PDB entry 6ZP0 | electron microscopy, 3.00 A resolution | chains B and C of the 3 polymer chains in the assembly

== Chain B (and C) ==
Molecule: Spike glycoprotein
Source organism: Severe acute respiratory syndrome coronavirus 2
Notes: engineered mutation(s): Single Arg S1/S2 Cleavage site; chain C of this document is another copy of the same molecule, construct and numbering; everything in this record applies to it too
UniProt: P0DTC2 (SPIKE_SARS2); residue numbers follow UniProt; this construct covers 14-680, 685-1211
Sequence (1247 residues; row label = number of the first residue in the row; note: 4 numbers in that range are skipped by the numbering (no residue carries them; nothing is unmodelled there)):
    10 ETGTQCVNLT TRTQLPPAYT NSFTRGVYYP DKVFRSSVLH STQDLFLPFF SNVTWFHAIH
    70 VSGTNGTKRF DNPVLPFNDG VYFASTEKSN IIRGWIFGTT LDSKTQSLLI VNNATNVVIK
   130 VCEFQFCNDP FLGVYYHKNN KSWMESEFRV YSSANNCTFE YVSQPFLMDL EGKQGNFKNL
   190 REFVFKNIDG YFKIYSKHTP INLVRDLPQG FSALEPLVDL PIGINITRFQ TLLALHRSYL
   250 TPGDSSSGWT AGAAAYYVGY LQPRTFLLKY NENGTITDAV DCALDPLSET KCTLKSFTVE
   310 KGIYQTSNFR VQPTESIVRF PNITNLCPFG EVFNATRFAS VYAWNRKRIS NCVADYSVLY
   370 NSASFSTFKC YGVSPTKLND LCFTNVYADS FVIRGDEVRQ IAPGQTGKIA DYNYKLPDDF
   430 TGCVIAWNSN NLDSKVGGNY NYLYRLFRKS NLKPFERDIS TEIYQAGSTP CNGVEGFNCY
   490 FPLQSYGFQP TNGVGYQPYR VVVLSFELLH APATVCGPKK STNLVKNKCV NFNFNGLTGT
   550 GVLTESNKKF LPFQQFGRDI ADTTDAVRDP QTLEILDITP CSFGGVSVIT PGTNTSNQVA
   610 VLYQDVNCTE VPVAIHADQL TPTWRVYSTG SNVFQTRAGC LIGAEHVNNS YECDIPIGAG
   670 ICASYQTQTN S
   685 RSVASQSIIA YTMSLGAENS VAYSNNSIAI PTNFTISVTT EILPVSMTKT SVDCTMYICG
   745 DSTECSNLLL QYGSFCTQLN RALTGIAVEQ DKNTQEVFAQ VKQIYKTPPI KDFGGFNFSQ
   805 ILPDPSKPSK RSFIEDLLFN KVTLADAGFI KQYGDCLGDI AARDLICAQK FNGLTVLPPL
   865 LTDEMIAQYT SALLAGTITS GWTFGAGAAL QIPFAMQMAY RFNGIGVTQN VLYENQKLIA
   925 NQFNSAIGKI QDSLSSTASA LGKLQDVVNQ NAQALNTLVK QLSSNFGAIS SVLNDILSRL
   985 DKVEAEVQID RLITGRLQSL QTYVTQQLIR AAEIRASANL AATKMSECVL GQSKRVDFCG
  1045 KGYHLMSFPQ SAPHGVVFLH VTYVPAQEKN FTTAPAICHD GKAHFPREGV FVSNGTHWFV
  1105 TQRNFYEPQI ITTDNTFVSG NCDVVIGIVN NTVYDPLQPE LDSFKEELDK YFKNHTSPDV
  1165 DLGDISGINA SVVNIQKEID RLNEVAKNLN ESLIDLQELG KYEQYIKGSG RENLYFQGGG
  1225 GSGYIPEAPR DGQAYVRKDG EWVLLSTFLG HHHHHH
Disordered / not traced: 10-26, 70-79, 144-152, 246-259, 621-640, 677-680, 685-688, 828-853, 1148-1260
Construct notes: expression tag (10-13, 1212-1260)
Disulfide bonds: Cys-131/Cys-166, Cys-291/Cys-301, Cys-336/Cys-361, Cys-379/Cys-432, Cys-391/Cys-525, Cys-480/Cys-488, Cys-538/Cys-590, Cys-617/Cys-649, Cys-662/Cys-671, Cys-738/Cys-760, Cys-743/Cys-749, Cys-1032/Cys-1043, Cys-1082/Cys-1126
Glycans and other covalent adducts: N-acetylglucosamine (NAG) linked to Asn-61, Asn-122, Asn-165, Asn-234, Asn-282, Asn-331, Asn-343, Asn-603, Asn-616, Asn-657, Asn-709, Asn-717, Asn-801, Asn-1074, Asn-1098, Asn-1134
Ligand contacts: N-acetylglucosamine (NAG; 2-acetamido-2-deoxy-beta-D-glucopyranose): Arg-457, Ser-459, Asn-460, Lys-462
Swiss-Prot annotation at these positions:
  - region: Asn-280 to Cys-301 (Putative superantigen), Arg-403 to Asp-405 (Integrin-binding motif), Asn-448 to Phe-456 (Immunodominant HLA epitope recognized by the CD8+), Ser-816 to Tyr-837 (Fusion peptide 1), Lys-835 to Phe-855 (Fusion peptide 2), Asp-1163 to Glu-1202 (Heptad repeat 2)
  - site (Cleavage): Arg-685, Ser-686, Arg-815, Ser-816
  - glycosylation: Asn-17 (N-linked (GlcNAc...) (complex) asparagine), Asn-61 (N-linked (GlcNAc...) (hybrid) asparagine), Asn-74 (N-linked (GlcNAc...) (complex) asparagine), Asn-122 (N-linked (GlcNAc...) (hybrid) asparagine), Asn-149 (N-linked (GlcNAc...) (complex) asparagine), Asn-165 (N-linked (GlcNAc...) (complex) asparagine), Asn-234 (N-linked (GlcNAc...) (high mannose) asparagine), Asn-282 (N-linked (GlcNAc...) (complex) asparagine), Thr-323 (O-linked (GalNAc) threonine), Ser-325 (O-linked (HexNAc...) serine), Asn-331 (N-linked (GlcNAc...) (complex) asparagine), Asn-343 (N-linked (GlcNAc...) (complex) asparagine), Asn-603 (N-linked (GlcNAc...) (hybrid) asparagine), Asn-616 (N-linked (GlcNAc...) (complex) asparagine), Asn-657 (N-linked (GlcNAc...) (complex) asparagine), Thr-676 (O-linked (GlcNAc...) threonine), Thr-678 (O-linked (GlcNAc...) threonine), Asn-709 (N-linked (GlcNAc...) (high mannose) asparagine), Asn-717 (N-linked (GlcNAc...) (hybrid) asparagine), Asn-801 (N-linked (GlcNAc...) (hybrid) asparagine) and 6 more in UniProt
  - natural variant: Leu-18 (L18F: In strain: Beta/B.1.351, Gamma/P.1 and 1 more), Thr-19 (T19I: In strain: Omicron/BQ.1.1, Omicron/XBB.1.5 and 1 more; T19R: In strain: Delta/B.1.617.2, Omicron/BA.2 and 4 more), Thr-20 (T20N: In strain: Gamma/P.1), Leu-24 to Ala-27 (sequence variant, change not given here; In strain: Omicron/BA.2, Omicron/BA.2.12.1 and 6 more), Pro-26 (P26S: In strain: Gamma/P.1), Gln-52 (Q52H: In strain: Omicron/EG.5.1), Ala-67 (A67V: In strain: Eta/B.1.525, Omicron/BA.1), His-69 to Val-70 (deletion: In strain: Alpha/B.1.1.7, Eta/B.1.525 and 5 more), Gly-75 (G75V: In strain: Lambda/C.37), Thr-76 (T76I: In strain: Lambda/C.37), Asp-80 (D80A: In strain: Beta/B.1.351), Val-83 (V83A: In strain: Omicron/XBB.1.5, Omicron/EG.5.1), 79 further natural variant entries in UniProt
  - mutagenesis: His-69 to Val-70 (Increased incorporation of cleaved spike into virions), Asn-121 (N121Q: Partial loss of biliverdin affinity), Arg-190 (R190K: Partial loss of biliverdin affinity), Asn-234 (N234Q: Increased resistance to neutralizing antibodies), Asn-331 (N331Q: Reduced viral infectivity), Asn-343 (N343Q: Reduced viral infectivity), Leu-452 (L452R: Increased resistance to neutralizing antibodies. Decreases HLA binding to NF9 epitope. Increased binding affinity to human ACE2), Tyr-453 (Y453F: Decreased HLA binding to NF9 epitope. Increased binding affinity to human ACE2), Ala-475 (A475V: Increased resistance to neutralizing antibodies), Val-483 (V483A: Increased resistance to neutralizing antibodies), Glu-484 (E484D: Increased replication in human TMEM106B overexpressing cells), Phe-490 (F490L: Increased resistance to neutralizing antibodies and human covalescent sera neutralization), 9 further mutagenesis entries in UniProt

== Chain B / chain C interface ==
Pairs across the interface (177):
  Lys-41(B) with His-519(C); Phe-562(C); Gln-563(C); Gln-564(C)
  Val-42(B) with Gln-563(C); Phe-565(C); Arg-567(C)
  Phe-43(B) with Lys-557(C); Phe-559(C), hydrophobic; Gln-563(C); Phe-565(C), hydrogen bond (backbone-backbone); Gly-566(C); Arg-567(C), hydrogen bond (backbone-backbone)
  Val-47(B) with Ile-569(C), hydrophobic
  Lys-113(B) with Thr-470(C); Glu-471(C)
  Gln-115(B) with Ile-468(C)
  Glu-132(B) with Ile-468(C)
  Thr-167(B) with Arg-466(C)
  Asp-198(B) with Pro-463(C); Phe-464(C)
  Tyr-200(B) with Arg-355(C); Tyr-396(C); Glu-516(C), hydrogen bond
  Glu-224(B) with Phe-562(C)
  Pro-225(B) with Phe-562(C)
  Pro-230(B) with Tyr-396(C)
  Ile-231(B) with Arg-466(C)
  Gly-232(B) with Phe-464(C); Glu-465(C); Arg-466(C), hydrogen bond (backbone-backbone)
  Tyr-369(B) with Thr-415(C)
  Gly-413(B) with Val-987(C)
  Asp-737(B) with Asn-317(C), hydrogen bond
  Met-740(B) with Arg-319(C); Phe-592(C), hydrophobic
  Asp-745(B) with Thr-549(C), hydrogen bond
  Gln-755(B) with Ser-968(C); Asn-969(C); Phe-970(C), hydrogen bond (backbone-backbone); Gly-971(C)
  Tyr-756(B) with Gln-965(C), hydrogen bond (backbone-side chain); Ser-968(C)
  Gly-757(B) with Gln-965(C); Ser-968(C)
  Ser-758(B) with Thr-961(C); Gln-965(C), hydrogen bond
  Phe-759(B) with Gln-965(C); Phe-970(C), hydrophobic; Gly-999(C); Gln-1002(C); Ser-1003(C)
  Gln-762(B) with Thr-961(C); Thr-1006(C)
  Arg-765(B) with Gln-957(C)
  Gln-779(B) with Met-697(C)
  Lys-786(B) with Gly-700(C); Ala-701(C); Lys-1045(C)
  Gln-787(B) with Ala-701(C); Asn-703(C), hydrogen bond
  Ile-788(B) with Leu-699(C); Ala-701(C), hydrogen bond (backbone-backbone); Glu-702(C); Asn-703(C), hydrogen bond (backbone-backbone)
  Tyr-789(B) with Asn-703(C); Val-705(C), hydrophobic
  Lys-790(B) with Glu-702(C); Asn-703(C), hydrogen bond (backbone-backbone); Ser-704(C)
  Pro-792(B) with Tyr-707(C), hydrophobic
  Asp-796(B) with Tyr-707(C), hydrogen bond (backbone-side chain); Asn-709(C), hydrogen bond
  Phe-797(B) with Tyr-707(C)
  Lys-854(B) with Phe-592(C); Asp-614(C)
  Phe-855(B) with Thr-588(C); Pro-589(C); Phe-592(C), hydrophobic
  Asn-856(B) with Ala-570(C)
  Val-860(B) with Asp-614(C)
  Leu-861(B) with Gln-613(C)
  Pro-862(B) with Arg-646(C); Ala-647(C), hydrophobic
  Pro-863(B) with Gly-667(C); Ala-668(C), hydrogen bond (backbone-backbone)
  Leu-864(B) with Pro-665(C), hydrophobic; Gly-667(C); Ala-668(C); Gly-669(C), hydrogen bond (backbone-backbone); Ile-670(C); Cys-671(C), hydrophobic
  Thr-866(B) with Arg-646(C); Ala-668(C); Gly-669(C)
  Met-869(B) with Gly-669(C); Met-697(C); Leu-699(C), hydrophobic
  Gln-872(B) with Leu-699(C)
  Tyr-873(B) with Leu-699(C), hydrophobic
  Thr-883(B) with Val-705(C); Tyr-707(C)
  Trp-886(B) with Tyr-1047(C)
  Gly-889(B) with Lys-1045(C), hydrogen bond (backbone-side chain)
  Ala-890(B) with Lys-1045(C); Gly-1046(C); Tyr-1047(C), hydrophobic
  Ala-892(B) with Glu-1072(C)
  Leu-894(B) with Ala-713(C); Pro-715(C), hydrophobic; Glu-1072(C)
  Gln-895(B) with Val-705(C); Ala-706(C); Ser-711(C); Ile-712(C); Ala-713(C), hydrogen bond (backbone-backbone); Asn-1074(C), hydrogen bond
  Ile-896(B) with Tyr-707(C); Ile-712(C), hydrophobic
  Pro-897(B) with Tyr-707(C), hydrophobic; Ser-708(C); Asn-709(C); Ser-711(C); Thr-1077(C)
  Phe-898(B) with Tyr-707(C), hydrogen bond (backbone-side chain)
  Met-900(B) with Thr-1077(C); Val-1094(C), hydrophobic
  Tyr-904(B) with Ile-712(C); Val-1094(C); Arg-1107(C)
  Asn-907(B) with Arg-1107(C)
  Gln-913(B) with Pro-1090(C); Arg-1107(C), hydrogen bond
  Asn-914(B) with Phe-1089(C); Phe-1121(C); Ser-1123(C), hydrogen bond
  Tyr-917(B) with Pro-1079(C), hydrophobic; Phe-1089(C), hydrophobic; Val-1129(C), hydrophobic
  Glu-918(B) with Ser-1123(C); Gly-1124(C)
  Val-963(B) with Ile-569(C), hydrophobic; Ala-570(C)
  Lys-964(B) with Ile-569(C)
  Leu-966(B) with Ala-570(C), hydrophobic
  Ser-967(B) with Ala-570(C); Asp-571(C)
  Val-976(B) with Asp-571(C)
  Asn-978(B) with Thr-547(C); Gly-548(C)
  Leu-981(B) with Lys-386(C), hydrogen bond (backbone-side chain)
  Ser-982(B) with Lys-386(C); Leu-390(C); Gly-545(C)
  Arg-983(B) with Gly-381(C), hydrogen bond (side chain-backbone); Val-382(C); Ser-383(C), hydrogen bond (backbone-backbone); Lys-386(C); Leu-390(C)
  Leu-984(B) with Gly-381(C); Ser-383(C); Lys-386(C), hydrogen bond (backbone-side chain)
  Asp-985(B) with Ser-383(C), hydrogen bond (backbone-side chain)
  Gln-1005(B) with Gln-1002(C), hydrogen bond
  Thr-1009(B) with Thr-1009(C)
  Leu-1012(B) with Gln-1010(C); Ile-1013(C), hydrophobic
  Arg-1019(B) with Glu-1017(C)
  Thr-1027(B) with Arg-1039(C)
  Ser-1030(B) with Val-1040(C)
  Glu-1031(B) with Arg-1039(C), salt bridge; Val-1040(C)
  Leu-1034(B) with Asp-1041(C)
  Gly-1035(B) with Val-1040(C)
  Arg-1039(B) with Arg-1039(C)
  Glu-1111(B) with Ser-1123(C)
  Glu-1144(B) with Leu-1145(C)
Other interface residues (no listed pair), chain B (109 interface residues in all): Tyr-38, Asp-40, Arg-44, Thr-114, Gly-199, Asn-234, Asn-282, Ala-372, Asp-427, Gly-744, Leu-865, Thr-887, Gly-891, Ala-893, Gln-920, Ile-973, Ser-975, Glu-988, Asp-994, Ile-1013, Leu-1145
Other interface residues (no listed pair), chain C (121 interface residues in all): Thr-385, Arg-403, Thr-430, Lys-462, Ser-469, Tyr-505, Ser-514, Leu-517, Ala-520, Lys-558, Leu-560, Thr-572, Cys-662, Ile-666, Asn-710, Lys-986, Arg-995, Phe-1042, Val-1068, Ala-1078, Val-1128, Ile-1130, Leu-1141

== Overview ==
The interface between chain B and chain C involves 109 residues on one side and 121 on the other, with 29
hydrogen bonds and 1 salt bridge. Polar contacts include Glu-1031(B)/Arg-1039(C), Tyr-200(B)/Glu-516(C) and
Asp-737(B)/Asn-317(C). Chain B binds N-acetylglucosamine.
Chain B and chain C are both Spike glycoprotein (Severe acute respiratory syndrome coronavirus 2); the
structure, Structure of SARS-CoV-2 Spike Protein Trimer (single Arg S1/S2 cleavage site) in Closed State, was
determined by electron microscopy together with 6ZOX, 6ZOY, 6ZOZ, 6ZP1 and 6ZP2 from the same study.
